PDB entry 2P80 | solution NMR | chains C and D of the 4 polymer chains in the assembly

# Chain C
Molecule: Copper-containing nitrite reductase
Source organism: Alcaligenes faecalis
Notes: EC 1.7.2.1
UniProtKB: P38501 (NIR_ALCFA); residues 4-340 here correspond to UniProt positions 40-376 (UniProt number = residue number + 36)
Amino-acid sequence (341 residues; numbered 4 to 344; the number before each row is that of its first residue):
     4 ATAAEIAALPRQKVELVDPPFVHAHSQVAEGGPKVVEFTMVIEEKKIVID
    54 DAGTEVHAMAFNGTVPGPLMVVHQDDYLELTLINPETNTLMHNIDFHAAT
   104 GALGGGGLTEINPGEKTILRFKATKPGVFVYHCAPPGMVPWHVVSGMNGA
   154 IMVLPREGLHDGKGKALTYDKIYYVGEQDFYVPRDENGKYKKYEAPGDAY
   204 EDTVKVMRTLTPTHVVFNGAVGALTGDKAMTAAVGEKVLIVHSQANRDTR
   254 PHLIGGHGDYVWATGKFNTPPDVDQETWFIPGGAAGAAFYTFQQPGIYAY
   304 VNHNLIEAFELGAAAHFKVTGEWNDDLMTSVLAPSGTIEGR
Not modelled in the structure: 340-344
Construct notes: expression tag (341-344)
Small-molecule neighbours: Cu ion (CU): Met62, His95, Cys136, Pro138, His145, Met150
Swiss-Prot annotation at these positions:
  - binding site (Cu cation): His95, His100, His135, Cys136, His145, Met150, His306

# Chain D
Molecule: Pseudoazurin
Source organism: Alcaligenes faecalis
UniProtKB: P04377 (AZUP_ALCFA); residues 1-123 here correspond to UniProt positions 24-146 (UniProt number = residue number + 23)
Amino-acid sequence (123 residues; row label = number of the first residue in the row):
     1 ENIEVHMLNKGAEGAMVFEPAYIKANPGDTVTFIPVDKGHNVESIKDMIP
    51 EGAEKFKSKINENYVLTVTQPGAYLVKCTPHYAMGMIALIAVGDSPANLD
   101 QIVSAKKPKIVQERLEKVIASAK
Small-molecule neighbours: Cu ion (CU): Gly39, His40, Cys78, Pro80, His81, Met86
Swiss-Prot annotation at these positions:
  - binding site (Cu cation): His40, Cys78, His81, Met86

# How chain C and chain D interact
Contacting residue pairs - 28 pairs, chain C then chain D:
  Glu89(C) - Lys109(D)
  Thr90(C) - Lys109(D)
  Thr92(C) - Ile110(D)
  Thr92(C) - Glu113(D)
  Met94(C) - Ala83(D)
  Met94(C) - Met84(D)
  Asn115(C) - Ala83(D)
  Asn115(C) - Pro108(D)
  Pro116(C) - Lys109(D)
  Pro116(C) - Ile110(D)
  Pro138(C) - Met84(D)
  Pro139(C) - His81(D)
  Gly140(C) - Met16(D)
  Gly140(C) - His81(D)
  Met141(C) - Ala15(D)
  Met141(C) - Met16(D)
  Met141(C) - Met84(D)
  Trp144(C) - Ala15(D)
  His145(C) - Met84(D)
  Gly200(C) - Lys10(D)
  Gly200(C) - Gly14(D)
  Gly200(C) - Ala15(D)
  Asp201(C) - Glu13(D)
  Asp201(C) - Gly14(D)
  Tyr203(C) - Asn9(D)
  Tyr203(C) - Lys10(D)
  Tyr203(C) - Ala15(D)
  Glu204(C) - Lys10(D)
Other interface residues (no listed pair), chain C (18 interface residues in all): Asn91, Leu93
Other interface residues (no listed pair), chain D (16 interface residues in all): Gly11, Ala12, Tyr82

# Summary
Chain C and chain D form an interface of 18 and 16 residues respectively. Chain C binds Cu ion. Bound to chain
D: Cu ion. UniProt lists 7 Cu cation-binding residues on chain C; 4 Cu cation-binding residues on chain D.
Chain C is Copper-containing nitrite reductase and chain D is Pseudoazurin, both from Alcaligenes faecalis;
the structure, Solution structure of the complex between nitrite reductase and pseudoazurin from A. faecalis,
was determined by solution NMR.
